PDB entry 7FJE | electron microscopy, 3.00 A resolution | chains m and n of the 8 polymer chains in the assembly

[Chain m]
Protein: T cell receptor alpha variable 12-3, Possible J 11 gene segment, T cell receptor alpha chain constant
Organism: Homo sapiens
Reference sequence: chimeric construct of A0A0B4J271, A0N4Z6, P01848: residues 2-114 from A0A0B4J271 (TVAL3_HUMAN) positions 2-114 (same numbers); residues 116-132 from A0N4Z6 positions 4-20 (UniProt number = residue number - 112); residues 134-273 from P01848 positions 1-140 (UniProt number = residue number - 133)
Sequence (272 residues; numbered 2 to 273; the number before each row is that of its first residue):
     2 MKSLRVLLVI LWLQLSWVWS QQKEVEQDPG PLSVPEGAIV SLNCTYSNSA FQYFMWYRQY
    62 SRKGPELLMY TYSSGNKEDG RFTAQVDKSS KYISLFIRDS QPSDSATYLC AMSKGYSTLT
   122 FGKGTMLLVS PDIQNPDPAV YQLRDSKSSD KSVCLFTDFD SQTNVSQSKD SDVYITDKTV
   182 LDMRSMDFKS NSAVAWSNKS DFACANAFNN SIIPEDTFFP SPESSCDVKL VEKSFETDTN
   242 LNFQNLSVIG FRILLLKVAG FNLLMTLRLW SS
Unresolved in the structure: 2-27
Sequence notes: linker (115, 133)
Swiss-Prot annotation at these positions:
  - glycosylation (N-linked (GlcNAc...) asparagine): Asn44, Asn165, Asn199, Asn210, Asn246
  - region: Cys227 to Ser248 (Connecting peptide)
Disulfide bonds: Cys45-Cys111, Cys155-Cys205

[Chain n]
Protein: T cell receptor beta variable 6-5, M1-specific T cell receptor beta chain, T cell receptor beta constant 2
Organism: Homo sapiens
Reference sequence: chimeric construct of A0A0K0K1A5, P0DSE2, A0A0G2JMB4: residues 1-112 from A0A0K0K1A5 (TVB65_HUMAN) positions 1-112 (same numbers); residues 121-142 from P0DSE2 positions 119-140 (UniProt number = residue number - 2); residues 143-312 from A0A0G2JMB4 positions 10-179 (UniProt number = residue number - 133)
Sequence (312 residues; numbered 1 to 312; the number before each row is that of its first residue):
     1 MSISLLCCAA LSLLWAGPVN AGVTQTPKFQ VLKTGQSMTL QCAQDMNHEY MSWYRQDPGM
    61 GLRLIHYSVG AGITDQGEVP NGYNVSRSTT EDFPLRLLSA APSQTSVYFC ASRRRQGASG
   121 EQYFGPGTRL TVTEDLKNVF PPEVAVFEPS EAEISHTQKA TLVCLATGFY PDHVELSWWV
   181 NGKEVHSGVS TDPQPLKEQP ALNDSRYCLS SRLRVSATFW QNPRNHFRCQ VQFYGLSEND
   241 EWTQDRAKPV TQIVSAEAWG RADCGFTSES YQQGVLSATI AYEIALGKAT LYAVLVSALV
   301 LMAMVKRKDS RG
Unresolved in the structure: 1-21, 309-312
Sequence notes: conflict Ser4 (Gly in A0A0K0K1A5), Ala281 (Leu148 in A0A0G2JMB4), Ala285 (Leu152 in A0A0G2JMB4); linker (113-120)
Swiss-Prot annotation at these positions:
  - glycosylation: Asn84 (N-linked (GlcNAc...) asparagine)
Disulfide bonds: Cys42-Cys110, Cys164-Cys229

[How chain m and chain n interact]
Cross-chain cystine bridges: Cys227(m)-Cys264(n)
Residue-residue contacts (87; chain m residue first):
  Met56(m) - Gly120(n)
  Tyr58(m) - Gln122(n)
  Gln60(m) - Gln56(n)
  Arg63(m) - Arg129(n)
  Arg63(m) - Asp172(n)  salt bridge
  Arg63(m) - Gln194(n)
  Arg63(m) - Pro195(n)
  Lys64(m) - Phe109(n)
  Gly65(m) - Phe109(n)
  Leu68(m) - Glu121(n)
  Tyr71(m) - Ser119(n)
  Tyr71(m) - Gly120(n)  hydrogen bond (side chain-backbone)
  Gly116(m) - Gly117(n)
  Ser118(m) - Tyr50(n)  hydrogen bond
  Ser118(m) - Arg113(n)
  Ser118(m) - Gln116(n)  hydrogen bond
  Leu120(m) - Arg113(n)
  Lys124(m) - Met60(n)
  Asp138(m) - His156(n)  salt bridge
  Tyr142(m) - Ser150(n)
  Tyr142(m) - Glu153(n)
  Tyr142(m) - His156(n)
  Gln143(m) - Ser150(n)
  Leu144(m) - Glu148(n)
  Leu144(m) - Pro149(n)  hydrophobic
  Leu144(m) - Ser150(n)
  Leu144(m) - Val163(n)  hydrophobic
  Arg145(m) - Phe147(n)
  Arg145(m) - Glu148(n)  salt bridge
  Arg145(m) - Pro149(n)  hydrogen bond (side chain-backbone)
  Arg145(m) - Arg261(n)
  Ser147(m) - Ala145(n)
  Ser147(m) - Val146(n)
  Ser147(m) - Phe147(n)
  Ser150(m) - Ala145(n)
  Leu156(m) - Thr161(n)
  Leu156(m) - Val163(n)  hydrophobic
  Thr158(m) - Arg214(n)  hydrogen bond
  Tyr175(m) - Glu198(n)
  Ile176(m) - Leu196(n)
  Thr177(m) - Asp192(n)
  Thr180(m) - Ser190(n)
  Thr180(m) - Arg212(n)  hydrogen bond
  Val181(m) - Ser190(n)
  Leu182(m) - Ser190(n)
  Asp183(m) - Gly188(n)  hydrogen bond (backbone-backbone)
  Met184(m) - Arg214(n)
  Arg185(m) - Ser187(n)
  Met187(m) - Lys159(n)
  Met187(m) - Ser216(n)
  Phe189(m) - Lys159(n)
  Ser191(m) - Arg214(n)
  Trp197(m) - Leu165(n)  hydrophobic
  Trp197(m) - Cys208(n)  hydrophobic
  Phe219(m) - His156(n)
  Pro221(m) - Ala152(n)  hydrophobic
  Ser226(m) - Ser155(n)  hydrogen bond
  Cys227(m) - Asp263(n)
  Cys227(m) - Cys264(n)  disulfide
  Val229(m) - Cys264(n)  hydrophobic
  Val232(m) - Gln221(n)
  Val232(m) - Ala262(n)  hydrophobic
  Val232(m) - Cys264(n)
  Glu233(m) - Phe266(n)
  Ser235(m) - Thr218(n)
  Ser235(m) - Gln221(n)
  Phe236(m) - Thr267(n)
  Phe236(m) - Ser268(n)
  Glu237(m) - Asn222(n)
  Glu237(m) - Arg224(n)
  Thr238(m) - Arg224(n)
  Asp239(m) - Arg224(n)
  Gln245(m) - Val275(n)
  Asn246(m) - Tyr271(n)
  Val249(m) - Thr279(n)
  Phe252(m) - Glu283(n)
  Arg253(m) - Tyr282(n)  hydrogen bond
  Leu256(m) - Tyr282(n)  hydrophobic
  Leu256(m) - Leu286(n)  hydrophobic
  Val259(m) - Ala289(n)  hydrophobic
  Asn263(m) - Ala289(n)  hydrogen bond (side chain-backbone)
  Asn263(m) - Tyr292(n)
  Asn263(m) - Ala293(n)  hydrogen bond (side chain-backbone)
  Met266(m) - Val300(n)  hydrophobic
  Thr267(m) - Tyr292(n)  hydrogen bond
  Leu270(m) - Leu299(n)  hydrophobic
  Leu270(m) - Val300(n)  hydrophobic
Other interface residues (no listed pair), chain m (76 interface residues in all): Pro66, Leu110, Tyr117, Phe122, Asp146, Lys152, Val154, Ser193, Val195, Ser225, Asp228, Leu231, Lys234, Leu242, Ser248, Leu255, Phe262, Arg269, Ser273
Other interface residues (no listed pair), chain n (78 interface residues in all): Tyr54, Leu62, Phe124, Gly125, Pro126, Glu151, Thr157, Thr167, Pro193, Ser210, Ala217, Trp220, Gly265, Gln272, Ala285, Val296, Arg307

[Overview]
76 residues of chain m and 78 residues of chain n are in contact, with 1 disulfide bond, 12 hydrogen bonds and
3 salt bridges. Among the polar pairs are Arg63(m)-Asp172(n), Asp138(m)-His156(n) and Arg145(m)-Glu148(n).
Here chain m is T cell receptor alpha variable 12-3, Possible J 11 gene segment, T cell receptor alpha chain
constant and chain n is T cell receptor beta variable 6-5, M1-specific T cell receptor beta chain, T cell
receptor beta constant 2, both from Homo sapiens. Entry 7FJE (Cryo-EM structure of a membrane protein(LL)) was
determined by electron microscopy together with 7FJD and 7FJF from the same study.
